6UZD - chains B and H of the 9 polymer chains in the assembly; structure by electron microscopy, 3.40 A resolution.

Chain B:
Protein: Protective antigen
From: Bacillus anthracis
UniProtKB: P13423 (PAG_BACAN); residues 1-735 here correspond to UniProt positions 30-764 (UniProt number = residue number + 29)
Sequence (735 residues; numbered 1 to 735; the number before each row is that of its first residue):
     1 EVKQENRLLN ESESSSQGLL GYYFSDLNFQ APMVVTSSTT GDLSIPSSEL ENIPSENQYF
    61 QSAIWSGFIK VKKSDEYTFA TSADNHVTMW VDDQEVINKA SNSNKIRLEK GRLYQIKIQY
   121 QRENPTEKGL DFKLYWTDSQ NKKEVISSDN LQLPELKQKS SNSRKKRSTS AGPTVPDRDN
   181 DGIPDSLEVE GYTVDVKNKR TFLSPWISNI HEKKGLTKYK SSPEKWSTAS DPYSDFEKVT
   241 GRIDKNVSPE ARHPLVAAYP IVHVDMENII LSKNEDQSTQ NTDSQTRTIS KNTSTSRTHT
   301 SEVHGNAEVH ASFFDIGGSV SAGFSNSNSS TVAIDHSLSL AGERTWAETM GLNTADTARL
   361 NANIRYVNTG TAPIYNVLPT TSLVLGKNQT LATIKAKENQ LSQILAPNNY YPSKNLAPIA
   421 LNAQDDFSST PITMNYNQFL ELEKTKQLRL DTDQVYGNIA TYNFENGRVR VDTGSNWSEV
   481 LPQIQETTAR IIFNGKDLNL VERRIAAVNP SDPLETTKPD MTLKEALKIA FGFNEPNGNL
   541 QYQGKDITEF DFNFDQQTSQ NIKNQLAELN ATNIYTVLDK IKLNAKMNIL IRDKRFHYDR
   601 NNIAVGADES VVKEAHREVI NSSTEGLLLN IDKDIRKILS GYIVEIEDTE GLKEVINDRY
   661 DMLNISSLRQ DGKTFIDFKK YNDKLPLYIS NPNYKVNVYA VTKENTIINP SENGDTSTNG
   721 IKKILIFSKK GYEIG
Unresolved in the structure: 1-173
Metal / ion sites: Ca2+ site 1: Asp-177, Asp-179, Asp-181, Ile-183, Asp-185, Glu-188; Ca2+ site 2: Asp-179, Asp-181, Glu-188, Ser-222, Lys-225, Asp-235
Swiss-Prot annotation at these positions:
  - region: Phe-202 to Ile-210 (Alpha-clamp)
  - binding site (Ca(2+)): Asp-177, Asp-179, Asp-181, Ile-183, Glu-188, Ser-222, Lys-225, Asp-235
  - site: Arg-167, Ser-168 (Cleavage), Arg-178 (Alpha-clamp), Leu-187 (Alpha-clamp), Phe-236 (Alpha-clamp), Phe-314, Asp-315 (Cleavage), Phe-427 (Phi-clamp), Phe-464 (Alpha-clamp), Asp-683 (Essential for binding to cell receptor)

Chain H:
Protein: Calmodulin-sensitive adenylate cyclase
From: Bacillus anthracis
Notes: EC 4.6.1.1
UniProtKB: P40136 (CYAA_BACAN); residues 1-767 here correspond to UniProt positions 34-800 (UniProt number = residue number + 33)
Sequence (767 residues; numbered 1 to 767; the number before each row is that of its first residue):
     1 MNEHYTESDI KRNHKTEKNK TEKEKFKDSI NNLVKTEFTN ETLDKIQQTQ DLLKKIPKDV
    61 LEIYSELGGE IYFTDIDLVE HKELQDLSEE EKNSMNSRGE KVPFASRFVF EKKRETPKLI
   121 INIKDYAINS EQSKEVYYEI GKGISLDIIS KDKSLDPEFL NLIKSLSDDS DSSDLLFSQK
   181 FKEKLELNNK SIDINFIKEN LTEFQHAFSL AFSYYFAPDH RTVLELYAPD MFEYMNKLEK
   241 GGFEKISESL KKEGVEKDRI DVLKGEKALK ASGLVPEHAD AFKKIARELN TYILFRPVNK
   301 LATNLIKSGV ATKGLNVHGK SSDWGPVAGY IPFDQDLSKK HGQQLAVEKG NLENKKSITE
   361 HEGEIGKIPL KLDHLRIEEL KENGIILKGK KEIDNGKKYY LLESNNQVYE FRISDENNEV
   421 QYKTKEGKIT VLGEKFNWRN IEVMAKNVEG VLKPLTADYD LFALAPSLTE IKKQIPQKEW
   481 DKVVNTPNSL EKQKGVTNLL IKYGIERKPD STKGTLSNWQ KQMLDRLNEA VKYTGYTGGD
   541 VVNHGTEQDN EEFPEKDNEI FIINPEGEFI LTKNWEMTGR FIEKNITGKD YLYYFNRSYN
   601 KIAPGNKAYI EWTDPITKAK INTIPTSAEF IKNLSSIRRS SNVGVYKDSG DKDEFAKKES
   661 VKKIAGYLSD YYNSANHIFS QEKKRKISIF RGIQAYNEIE NVLKSKQIAP EYKNYFQYLK
   721 ERITNQVQLL LTHQKSNIEF KLLYKQLNFT ENETDNFEVF QKIIDEK
Unresolved in the structure: 1-19, 256-263, 598-617
Swiss-Prot annotation at these positions:
  - active site: His-318 (Proton acceptor)
  - binding site (Mg(2+)): Asp-458, Asp-460, His-544
  - binding site (3',5'-cyclic AMP): Thr-515, His-544 to Thr-546
What the authors report for this chain:
  - mutagenesis - D171A, D174A: unchanged binding to Protective antigen (chain B)

How chain B and chain H interact:
Contacting residue pairs (28):
  Val-175(B) with Thr-36(H)
  Gly-182(B) with Phe-26(H); Ile-30(H); Val-34(H)
  Pro-184(B) with Val-34(H)
  Asn-198(B) with Ile-128(H)
  Arg-200(B) with Ile-128(H), hydrogen bond (side chain-backbone)
  Thr-201(B) with Leu-33(H)
  Phe-202(B) with Asn-32(H); Leu-33(H); Lys-35(H); Ile-128(H), hydrophobic
  Leu-203(B) with Leu-33(H), hydrogen bond (backbone-backbone); Val-34(H); Lys-35(H), hydrogen bond (backbone-backbone)
  Ser-204(B) with Phe-38(H)
  Pro-205(B) with Lys-35(H); Phe-38(H)
  Ile-207(B) with Phe-38(H), hydrophobic; Thr-39(H)
  Ile-210(B) with Glu-41(H)
  Phe-236(B) with Ile-30(H), hydrophobic; Leu-33(H), hydrophobic
  Arg-242(B) with Leu-33(H)
  Phe-464(B) with Glu-22(H); Lys-25(H); Phe-26(H), hydrophobic; Ser-29(H)
Interface residues without a listed pair, chain B (21 interface residues in all): Asp-177, Asn-180, Leu-187, Lys-197, Lys-214, Thr-240
Interface residues without a listed pair, chain H (17 interface residues in all): Lys-23, Lys-27, Asn-129

Summary:
21 residues of chain B face 17 of chain H across their interface, with 3 hydrogen bonds. Polar pairs include
Arg-200(B)/Ile-128(H), Leu-203(B)/Leu-33(H) and Leu-203(B)/Lys-35(H). From the paper: D171A and D174A of chain
H leave binding to Protective antigen (chain B) unchanged.
Here chain B is Protective antigen and chain H is Calmodulin-sensitive adenylate cyclase, both from Bacillus
anthracis. Entry 6UZD (Anthrax toxin protective antigen channels bound to edema factor) was determined by
electron microscopy together with 6PSN, 6UZB and 6UZE from the same study.
